Entry 9J4L (X-ray diffraction, 2.15 A resolution); this record covers chains A and C of the 3 polymer chains in the assembly.

Chain A (and C):
Molecule: DFA-III-forming inulin fructotransferase
Source organism: Paenarthrobacter aurescens
Notes: EC 4.2.2.18; chain C of this document is another copy of the same molecule, construct and numbering; everything in this record applies to it too
Reference sequence: F8QV43 (F8QV43_PAEAU); residues 9-411 here correspond to UniProt positions 48-450 (UniProt number = residue number + 39)
Sequence (404 residues; numbered 9 to 412; the number before each row is that of its first residue):
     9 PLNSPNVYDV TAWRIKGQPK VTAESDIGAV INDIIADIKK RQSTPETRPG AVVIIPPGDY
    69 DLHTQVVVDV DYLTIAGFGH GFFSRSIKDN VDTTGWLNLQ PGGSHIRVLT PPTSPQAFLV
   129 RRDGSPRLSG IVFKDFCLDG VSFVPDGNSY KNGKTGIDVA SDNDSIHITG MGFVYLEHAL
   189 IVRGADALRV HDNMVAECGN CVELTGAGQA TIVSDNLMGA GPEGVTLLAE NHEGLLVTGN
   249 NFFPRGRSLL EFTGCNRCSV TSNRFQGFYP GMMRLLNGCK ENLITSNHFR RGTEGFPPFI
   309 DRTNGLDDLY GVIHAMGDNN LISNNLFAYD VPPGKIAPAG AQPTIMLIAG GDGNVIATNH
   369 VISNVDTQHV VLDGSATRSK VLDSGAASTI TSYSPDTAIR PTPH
Construct notes: expression tag (412)

Interface between chain A and chain C:
Residue-residue contacts (120):
  D17(A) with L10(C); N11(C), hydrogen bond (side chain-backbone)
  T19(A) with N11(C), hydrogen bond (backbone-side chain); S12(C)
  A20(A) with N11(C)
  P64(A) with S12(C); V15(C), hydrophobic
  P65(A) with S12(C); N14(C), hydrogen bond (backbone-side chain); V15(C); G58(C); A59(C); V60(C)
  G66(A) with N14(C); P57(C)
  D67(A) with E54(C); P57(C)
  F86(A) with L10(C), hydrophobic; V60(C), hydrophobic; T82(C), hydrogen bond (backbone-side chain)
  H88(A) with G138(C); V140(C); S173(C), hydrogen bond (side chain-backbone); R197(C)
  G89(A) with Y80(C)
  F90(A) with Y80(C); S137(C); G138(C); D172(C); S173(C)
  F91(A) with Y80(C)
  I95(A) with R135(C)
  G103(A) with S133(C)
  W104(A) with P53(C); S133(C); P134(C), hydrophobic
  L105(A) with P53(C); R56(C), hydrogen bond (backbone-side chain); R130(C); S133(C), hydrogen bond (backbone-backbone); P134(C)
  N106(A) with P53(C); R56(C), hydrogen bond (side chain-backbone); D79(C), hydrogen bond; Y80(C); P134(C)
  L107(A) with P53(C), hydrogen bond (backbone-backbone)
  Q108(A) with E54(C), hydrogen bond (side chain-backbone); Y80(C), hydrogen bond (backbone-side chain)
  P109(A) with Y80(C)
  G110(A) with P57(C); Y80(C)
  G111(A) with P57(C), hydrogen bond (backbone-backbone); Y80(C)
  H199(A) with H199(C), hydrogen bond
  D200(A) with H175(C), salt bridge; R197(C), salt bridge; H199(C), salt bridge
  N201(A) with R197(C)
  M202(A) with S173(C); A195(C); R197(C)
  D223(A) with H199(C); I220(C); S222(C), hydrogen bond; D223(C)
  N224(A) with I220(C)
  L225(A) with A195(C); R197(C); A218(C); I220(C), hydrophobic
  G247(A) with I220(C); L244(C); T246(C)
  N248(A) with L244(C)
  N249(A) with A218(C); T219(C), hydrogen bond (side chain-backbone); I220(C); G242(C), hydrogen bond (side chain-backbone)
  S270(A) with L244(C); T246(C); T269(C); S270(C), hydrogen bond
  R272(A) with A218(C); G242(C); L244(C)
  S294(A) with T269(C); L291(C); T293(C); S294(C), hydrogen bond
  N295(A) with L291(C)
  H296(A) with R265(C); C266(C); S267(C); E289(C), hydrogen bond (side chain-backbone); L291(C)
  R298(A) with R265(C)
  N332(A) with T293(C), hydrogen bond; S294(C); S331(C), hydrogen bond; N332(C)
  N333(A) with L329(C)
  L334(A) with E289(C); N290(C); N327(C); L329(C)
  A336(A) with E289(C)
  T366(A) with A365(C)
  H368(A) with N327(C), hydrogen bond (side chain-backbone); G361(C); V363(C)
  I370(A) with E289(C); N327(C)
  D391(A) with L390(C); R408(C), salt bridge
  R408(A) with R408(C)
  P411(A) with L390(C), hydrophobic; A406(C); R408(C)
  H412(A) with A406(C)
Other interface residues (no listed pair), chain A (56 interface residues in all): P9, I62, G87, S92, F251, N271, T410
Other interface residues (no listed pair), chain C (62 interface residues in all): P9, T52, T55, N328, T366, K388

Summary:
56 residues of chain A and 62 residues of chain C are in contact; the contacts include 23 hydrogen bonds and 4
salt bridges. Polar pairs include D200(A)-H175(C), D200(A)-R197(C) and D200(A)-H199(C).
Both chains are DFA-III-forming inulin fructotransferase (Paenarthrobacter aurescens). Entry 9J4L (Crystal
structure of GH9l Inulin fructotransferases (IFTase)) was determined by X-ray diffraction (same publication as
9J4I, 9J4J and 9J4K).
